Entry 6E5N (solution NMR); this record covers chains B and A.

Chain B:
Molecule: Unconventional myosin-VI
Source organism: Homo sapiens
UniProtKB: Q9UM54 (MYO6_HUMAN), isoform Q9UM54-1; residues 1050-1131 here correspond to UniProt positions 1041-1122 (UniProt number = residue number - 9)
Chain sequence (87 residues; each row starts with the number of its first residue):
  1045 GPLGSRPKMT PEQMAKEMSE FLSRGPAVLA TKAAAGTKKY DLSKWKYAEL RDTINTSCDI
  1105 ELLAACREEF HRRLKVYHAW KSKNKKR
Not modelled in the structure: 1045-1049
Construct notes: expression tag (1045-1049)
From the paper describing this entry:
  - contacts within the chain: Ser-1087/Arg-1117 (hydrogen bond), Glu-1113/Arg-1117 (hydrogen bond)

Chain A:
Molecule: Clathrin light chain A
Source organism: Homo sapiens
UniProtKB: P09496 (CLCA_HUMAN); residue numbers follow UniProt; this construct covers 46-61
Chain sequence (24 residues; each row starts with the number of its first residue):
    38 GPLGSPEFIE NDEAFAILDG GAPG
Not modelled in the structure: 38-45
Construct notes: expression tag (38-45)
From the paper describing this entry:
  - specificity-determining residues: Ala-51, Ile-54, Leu-55, Asp-56 (by similarity / conservation)
  - mutagenesis - I54D: unchanged binding to Hip1R
  - mutagenesis - I54D: decreased binding to myosin VI
  - conformationally variable residues (order/disorder transition): Ile-46 to Ile-54

Interface between chain B and chain A:
Pairs across the interface - 31 pairs, chain B then chain A:
  Met-1053(B) / Phe-52(A)
  Thr-1054(B) / Phe-52(A)
  Pro-1055(B) / Ala-51(A)
  Pro-1055(B) / Phe-52(A)
  Pro-1055(B) / Leu-55(A)
  Met-1058(B) / Phe-52(A)
  Met-1058(B) / Leu-55(A)
  Ala-1059(B) / Leu-55(A)
  Met-1062(B) / Leu-55(A)
  Ser-1087(B) / Gly-57(A)
  Ser-1087(B) / Gly-58(A)
  Trp-1089(B) / Asp-56(A)
  Lys-1090(B) / Asp-56(A)
  Tyr-1091(B) / Leu-55(A)
  Tyr-1091(B) / Asp-56(A)
  Arg-1117(B) / Ile-54(A)
  Arg-1117(B) / Leu-55(A)
  Arg-1117(B) / Asp-56(A)
  Arg-1117(B) / Gly-57(A)
  Arg-1117(B) / Gly-58(A)
  Val-1120(B) / Ile-54(A)
  Val-1120(B) / Ala-59(A)
  Val-1120(B) / Pro-60(A)
  Tyr-1121(B) / Ala-51(A)
  Tyr-1121(B) / Ile-54(A)
  Tyr-1121(B) / Leu-55(A)
  Trp-1124(B) / Glu-47(A)
  Trp-1124(B) / Glu-50(A)
  Trp-1124(B) / Ala-51(A)
  Trp-1124(B) / Ile-54(A)
  Asn-1128(B) / Glu-47(A)
Also at the interface, not in a pair above, chain B (17 interface residues in all): Glu-1113, Leu-1118
Also at the interface, not in a pair above, chain A (13 interface residues in all): Asn-48, Gly-61
From the paper, about this interface:
  - residue pairs: Pro-1055(B)/Leu-55(A), Pro-1055(B)/Phe-52(A), Met-1058(B)/Leu-55(A), Ala-1059(B)/Leu-55(A), Met-1062(B)/Leu-55(A), Tyr-1091(B)/Asp-56(A) (hydrogen bond), Arg-1117(B)/Ile-54(A), Arg-1117(B)/Asp-56(A) (hydrogen bond), Leu-1118(B)/Leu-55(A), Val-1120(B)/Ile-54(A), Tyr-1121(B)/Ile-54(A), Trp-1124(B)/Ile-54(A), Trp-1124(B)/Glu-50(A) (hydrogen bond), Ala-51(A)/Tyr-1121(B)
  - interface residues, chain B: Pro-1055(B), Met-1058(B), Met-1062(B), Val-1120(B), Tyr-1121(B), Trp-1124(B)
  - hot spots on chain B (mutagenesis) - Y1121A (2 log-fold): decreased binding to Clathrin light chain A (chain A)
  - interface residues, chain A: Ala-51(A), Ala-59(A), Pro-60(A)
  - hot spots on chain A (mutagenesis) - I54A: decreased binding to Unconventional myosin-VI (chain B)
  - hot spots on chain A (mutagenesis) - I54D: abolished binding to Unconventional myosin-VI (chain B)

In short:
17 residues of chain B and 13 residues of chain A are in contact. The paper describes contacts between
Pro-1055(B) and Leu-55(A), Pro-1055(B) and Phe-52(A) and Met-1058(B) and Leu-55(A) among others; hydrogen
bonds between Tyr-1091(B) and Asp-56(A), Arg-1117(B) and Asp-56(A) and Trp-1124(B) and Glu-50(A). The paper
reports that I54D of chain A reduces binding to myosin VI; interface residues Pro-1055(B), Met-1058(B) and
Ala-51(A) among others; 3 substitutions were tested in all.
Here chain B is Unconventional myosin-VI and chain A is Clathrin light chain A, both from Homo sapiens. Entry
6E5N (Solution structure of human Myosin VI isoform 3 (1050-1131) in complex with Clathrin light chain a ...)
was determined by solution NMR.
